Entry 8BZV (X-ray diffraction, 1.80 A resolution); this record covers chains A and B.

Chain A:
Protein: 2'-O-methyltransferase nsp16
From: Severe acute respiratory syndrome coronavirus 2
Notes: EC 2.1.1.57
UniProtKB: P0DTD1 (R1AB_SARS2); residues 6799-7096 here = UniProt positions 6799-7096
Sequence (304 residues; each row starts with the number of its first residue):
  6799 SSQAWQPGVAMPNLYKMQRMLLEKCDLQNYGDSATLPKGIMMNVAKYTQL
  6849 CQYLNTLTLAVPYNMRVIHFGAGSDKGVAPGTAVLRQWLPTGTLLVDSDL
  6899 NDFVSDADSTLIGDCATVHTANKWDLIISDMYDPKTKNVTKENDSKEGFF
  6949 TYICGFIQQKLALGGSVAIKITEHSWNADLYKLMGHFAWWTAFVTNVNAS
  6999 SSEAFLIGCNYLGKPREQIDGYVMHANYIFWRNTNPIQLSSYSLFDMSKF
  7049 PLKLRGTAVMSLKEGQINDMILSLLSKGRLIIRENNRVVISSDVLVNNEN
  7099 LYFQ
Not modelled in the structure: 7099-7102
Differences from the reference sequence: expression tag (7097-7102)
Curated features (UniProtKB/Swiss-Prot):
  - active site: Lys6844, Asp6928, Lys6968, Glu7001
  - mutagenesis: Asp6928 (D6928A: Complete loss of virus replication in human respiratory cells), Lys6968 (K6968A: Complete loss of virus replication in human respiratory cells)
Ligand contacts: adenosine (ADN): Gly6869, Gly6871, Asp6897, Leu6898, Asn6899, Gly6911, Asp6912, Cys6913, Asp6928, Met6929, Tyr6930, Phe6947
From the paper describing this entry:
  - binding site for adenosine: Asp6897, Asp6912, Cys6913, Met6929, Tyr6930

Chain B:
Protein: Non-structural protein 10
From: Severe acute respiratory syndrome coronavirus 2
UniProtKB: P0DTD1 (R1AB_SARS2); numbering as in UniProt (aligned over 4254-4392)
Sequence (140 residues; row label = number of the first residue in the row):
  4253 GAGNATEVPANSTVLSFCAFAVDAAKAYKDYLASGGQPITNCVKMLCTHT
  4303 GTGQAITVTPEANMDQESFGGASCCLYCRCHIDHPNPKGFCDLKGKYVQI
  4353 PTTCANDPVGFTLKNTVCTVCGMWKGYGCSCDQLREPMLQ
Not modelled in the structure: 4253-4269, 4386-4392
Differences from the reference sequence: expression tag (4253)
Curated features (UniProtKB/Swiss-Prot):
  - binding site (Zn(2+)): Cys4327, Cys4330, His4336, Cys4343, Cys4370, Cys4373, Cys4381, Cys4383
  - site: Gln4392 (Cleavage)
Ion coordination: Zn2+ site 1: Cys4327, Cys4330, His4336, Cys4343; Zn2+ site 2: Cys4370, Cys4373, Cys4381, Cys4383

Chain A / chain B interface:
Residue-residue contacts (44; chain A residue first):
  Lys6836(A) - Lys4296(B)  hydrogen bond (backbone-side chain)
  Gly6837(A) - Lys4296(B)
  Ile6838(A) - Lys4296(B)
  Ile6838(A) - Met4297(B)
  Ile6838(A) - Leu4298(B)  hydrophobic
  Met6839(A) - Asn4293(B)
  Met6839(A) - Cys4294(B)
  Met6839(A) - Val4295(B)  hydrophobic
  Val6842(A) - Val4295(B)  hydrophobic
  Val6842(A) - Lys4296(B)
  Thr6846(A) - Leu4298(B)
  Lys6874(A) - Asn4293(B)
  Val6876(A) - Asn4293(B)
  Val6876(A) - Val4295(B)  hydrophobic
  Val6876(A) - Ser4325(B)
  Val6876(A) - Arg4331(B)
  Pro6878(A) - Val4295(B)  hydrophobic
  Ala6881(A) - Met4297(B)
  Ala6881(A) - Tyr4349(B)  hydrogen bond (backbone-side chain)
  Val6882(A) - Met4297(B)  hydrophobic
  Arg6884(A) - Gly4347(B)  hydrogen bond (side chain-backbone)
  Arg6884(A) - Tyr4349(B)
  Gln6885(A) - Met4297(B)
  Gln6885(A) - Leu4298(B)  hydrogen bond (side chain-backbone)
  Gln6885(A) - Thr4311(B)
  Gln6885(A) - Pro4312(B)
  Gln6885(A) - Tyr4349(B)  hydrogen bond (backbone-side chain)
  Thr6889(A) - Val4310(B)
  Val6902(A) - Cys4330(B)
  Val6902(A) - His4333(B)
  Ser6903(A) - Ala4324(B)
  Ser6903(A) - Lys4346(B)  hydrogen bond (backbone-side chain)
  Asp6904(A) - Gly4322(B)
  Asp6904(A) - Gly4323(B)  hydrogen bond (side chain-backbone)
  Asp6904(A) - Ala4324(B)  hydrogen bond (side chain-backbone)
  Asp6904(A) - Lys4346(B)
  Asp6904(A) - Gly4347(B)  hydrogen bond (side chain-backbone)
  Asp6904(A) - Lys4348(B)
  Ala6905(A) - Lys4346(B)
  Leu7042(A) - Leu4298(B)  hydrophobic
  Met7045(A) - Leu4298(B)
  Met7045(A) - Cys4299(B)
  Met7045(A) - Thr4300(B)
  Ser7046(A) - Thr4300(B)
Other interface residues (no listed pair), chain A (23 interface residues in all): Pro6835, Ala6843
Other interface residues (no listed pair), chain B (23 interface residues in all): Leu4345

Overview:
The chain A/chain B interface involves 23 residues from each chain, with 9 hydrogen bonds. Polar contacts
include Lys6836(A)-Lys4296(B), Ala6881(A)-Tyr4349(B) and Arg6884(A)-Gly4347(B). Chain A binds adenosine. From
the paper: a binding site for adenosine at Asp6897(A), Asp6912(A) and Cys6913(A) among others.
Here chain A is 2'-O-methyltransferase nsp16 and chain B is Non-structural protein 10, both from Severe acute
respiratory syndrome coronavirus 2. Entry 8BZV (SARS-CoV-2 nsp10-16 methyltransferase in complex with
adenosine) was determined by X-ray diffraction, deposited together with 8BSD, 8C5M, 8OSX, 8OT0, 8OTO, 8OTR and
8 further entries.
